Entry 7LI6 (electron microscopy, 3.50 A resolution); this record covers chains B and C of the 3 polymer chains in the assembly.

[Chain B]
Name: variable domain of 15B8 antibody Fab heavy chain
From: Mus musculus
Notes: antibody fragment or engineered binder
Chain sequence (118 residues; numbered 20 to 137; the number before each row is that of its first residue):
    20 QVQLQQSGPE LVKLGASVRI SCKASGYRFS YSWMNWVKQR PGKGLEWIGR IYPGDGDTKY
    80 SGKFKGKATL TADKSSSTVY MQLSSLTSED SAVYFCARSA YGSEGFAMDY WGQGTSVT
Disulfide bonds: C41-C115

[Chain C]
Name: variable domain of 15B8 antibody Fab light chain
From: Mus musculus
Notes: antibody fragment or engineered binder
Chain sequence (110 residues; numbered 21 to 130; the number before each row is that of its first residue):
    21 DIVLTQSPAS LAVSLGQRAT ISCRASESVD NYGISFLNWF QQKPGQPPKL LIYAASNQGS
    81 GVPARFSGSG SGTYFSLNIH PMEEDDTAVY FCQQTKGVSW TFGGGTKVEI
Disulfide bonds: C43-C112

[Interface between chain B and chain C]
Contacting residue pairs (29; chain B residue first):
  N54(B) with W120(C)
  V56(B) with F122(C), hydrophobic
  Q58(B) with Q62(C), hydrogen bond
  L64(B) with Q62(C); P68(C), hydrophobic; F111(C); F122(C), hydrophobic
  W66(B) with W120(C)
  R69(B) with V118(C); W120(C)
  Y79(B) with V118(C)
  S80(B) with D21(C)
  F114(B) with P67(C), hydrophobic
  S118(B) with W120(C)
  S122(B) with I54(C); F56(C)
  E123(B) with Y73(C); T115(C)
  G124(B) with N58(C); T115(C)
  F125(B) with N58(C); L70(C), hydrophobic; Y73(C), hydrophobic
  A126(B) with F60(C), hydrophobic; L70(C)
  D128(B) with K69(C), salt bridge; L70(C), hydrogen bond (side chain-backbone)
  W130(B) with P68(C)
  G131(B) with P67(C)
Also at the interface, not in a pair above, chain B (20 interface residues in all): G63, K78
Also at the interface, not in a pair above, chain C (18 interface residues in all): Q113, G117

[Overview]
20 residues of chain B and 18 residues of chain C are in contact, with 2 hydrogen bonds and 1 salt bridge.
Among the polar pairs are D128(B)-K69(C), Q58(B)-Q62(C) and D128(B)-L70(C).
Chain B is variable domain of 15B8 antibody Fab heavy chain and chain C is variable domain of 15B8 antibody
Fab light chain, both from Mus musculus; the structure, apo SERT reconstituted in lipid nanodisc in KCl, was
determined by electron microscopy (same publication as 7LI7, 7LI8, 7LI9, 7LIA and 7MGW).
